PDB entry 6VQW | electron microscopy, 3.42 A resolution | chains I and K of the 11 polymer chains in the assembly

Chain I:
Molecule: CRISPR-associated protein Csy3
From: Pseudomonas aeruginosa
UniProtKB: A0A444M080 (A0A444M080_PSEAI); residues 20-360 here correspond to UniProt positions 2-342 (UniProt number = residue number - 18)
Chain sequence (360 residues; each row starts with the number of its first residue):
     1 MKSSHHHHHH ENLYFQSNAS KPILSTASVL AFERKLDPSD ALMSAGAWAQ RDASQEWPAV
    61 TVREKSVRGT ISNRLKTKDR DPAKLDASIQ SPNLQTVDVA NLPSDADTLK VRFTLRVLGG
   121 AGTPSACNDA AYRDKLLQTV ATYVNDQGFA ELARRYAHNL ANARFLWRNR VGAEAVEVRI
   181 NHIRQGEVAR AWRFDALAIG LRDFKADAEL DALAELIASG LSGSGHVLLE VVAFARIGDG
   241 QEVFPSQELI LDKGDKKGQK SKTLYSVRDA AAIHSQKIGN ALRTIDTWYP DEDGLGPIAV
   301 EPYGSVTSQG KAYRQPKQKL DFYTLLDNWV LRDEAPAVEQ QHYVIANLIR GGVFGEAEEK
Unresolved in the structure: 1-25, 251-254, 356-360
Construct notes: expression tag (1-19)

Chain K:
Molecule: CrRNA
From: Pseudomonas aeruginosa
Sequence (60 nucleotides; each row starts with the number of its first residue):
     1 CUAAGAAAUU CACGGCGGGC UUGAUGUCCG CGUCUACCUG GUUCACUGCC GUAUAGGCAG
Unresolved in the structure: 41-60
Construct notes: conflict A53 (G1446 in 313291946)

Interface between chain I and chain K:
Contacting residue pairs (37):
  Phe-32(I) / G5(K)  hydrogen bond to the sugar
  Phe-32(I) / A6(K)  sugar contact
  Glu-33(I) / G5(K)  hydrogen bond to the sugar
  Arg-34(I) / G5(K)  phosphate contact
  Arg-34(I) / A6(K)  phosphate contact
  Arg-34(I) / A7(K)  salt bridge to the phosphate
  Ser-66(I) / G15(K)  phosphate contact
  Val-67(I) / G15(K)  phosphate contact
  Arg-68(I) / C13(K)  hydrogen bond to the sugar
  Arg-68(I) / G14(K)  hydrogen bond to the sugar
  Arg-68(I) / G15(K)  hydrogen bond to the base
  Arg-68(I) / C16(K)  sugar contact
  Gly-69(I) / C13(K)  base contact
  Leu-94(I) / G15(K)  base contact
  Gln-95(I) / C13(K)  hydrogen bond to the base
  Val-97(I) / C13(K)  base contact
  Trp-167(I) / A8(K)  base contact
  Arg-168(I) / C11(K)  salt bridge to the phosphate
  Arg-168(I) / A12(K)  salt bridge to the phosphate
  Gln-247(I) / U10(K)  hydrogen bond to the phosphate
  Gln-247(I) / C11(K)  hydrogen bond to the phosphate
  Glu-248(I) / U9(K)  base contact
  Leu-249(I) / U9(K)  sugar contact
  His-274(I) / U9(K)  phosphate contact
  Gln-276(I) / A8(K)  sugar contact
  Gln-276(I) / U9(K)  phosphate contact
  Lys-277(I) / A8(K)  base contact
  Lys-277(I) / U10(K)  salt bridge to the phosphate
  Asn-280(I) / A8(K)  hydrogen bond to the phosphate
  Arg-283(I) / A7(K)  sugar contact
  Arg-283(I) / A8(K)  salt bridge to the phosphate
  Thr-307(I) / A8(K)  hydrogen bond to the base
  Arg-350(I) / A6(K)  hydrogen bond to the sugar
  Arg-350(I) / A7(K)  sugar contact
  Gly-351(I) / A6(K)  sugar contact
  Gly-352(I) / A6(K)  sugar contact
  Val-353(I) / A6(K)  base contact
Interface residues without a listed pair, chain I (34 interface residues in all): Ala-31, Thr-70, Pro-92, Asn-93, Phe-244, Ser-246, Lys-262, Val-306, Ser-308

Overview:
Chain I and chain K form an interface of 34 and 12 residues respectively; the contacts include 11 hydrogen
bonds and 5 salt bridges. Polar pairs include Arg-68(I)/G15(K), Gln-95(I)/C13(K) and Thr-307(I)/A8(K).
Chain I is CRISPR-associated protein Csy3 and chain K is CrRNA, both from Pseudomonas aeruginosa; the
structure, Type I-F CRISPR-Csy complex with its inhibitor AcrF8, was determined by electron microscopy,
deposited together with 6VQV and 6VQX.
